PDB entry 5IKN | X-ray diffraction, 4.80 A resolution (low resolution: residue-level contacts below are approximate; hydrogen-bond / salt-bridge calls are withheld) | chains F and G of the 13 polymer chains in the assembly

# Chain F (and G)
Protein: DNA primase/helicase
Organism: Enterobacteria phage T7
Notes: EC 2.7.7.-, 3.6.4.12; chain G of this document is another copy of the same molecule, construct and numbering; everything in this record applies to it too
Reference sequence: P03692 (PRIM_BPT7); residue numbers follow UniProt; this construct covers 64-549
Amino-acid sequence (486 residues; numbered 64 to 549; the number before each row is that of its first residue):
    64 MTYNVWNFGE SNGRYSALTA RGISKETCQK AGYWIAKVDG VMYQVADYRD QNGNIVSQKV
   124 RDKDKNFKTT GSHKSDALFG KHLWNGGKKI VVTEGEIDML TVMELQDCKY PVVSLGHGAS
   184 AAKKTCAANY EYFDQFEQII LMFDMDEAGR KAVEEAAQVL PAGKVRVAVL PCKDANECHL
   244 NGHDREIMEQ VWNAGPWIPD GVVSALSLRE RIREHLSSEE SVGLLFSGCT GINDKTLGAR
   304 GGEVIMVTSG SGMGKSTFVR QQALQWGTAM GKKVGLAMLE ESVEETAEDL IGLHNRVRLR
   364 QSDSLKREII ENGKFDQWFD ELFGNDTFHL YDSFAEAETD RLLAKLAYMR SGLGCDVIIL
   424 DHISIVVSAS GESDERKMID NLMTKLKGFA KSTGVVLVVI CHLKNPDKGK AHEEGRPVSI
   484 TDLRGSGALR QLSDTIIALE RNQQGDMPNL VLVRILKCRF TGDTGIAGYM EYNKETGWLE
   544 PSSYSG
Swiss-Prot annotation at these positions:
  - binding site (Mg(2+)): Glu157, Asp207, Asp237
  - binding site (ATP): Ser312 to Ser319
  - site (dTTP/dATP binding): Arg361, His465, Arg504, Arg522, Tyr535

# How chain F and chain G interact
Residue-residue contacts (72):
  Asn244(F) - Asn115(G)
  Glu343(F) - Gln494(G)
  Glu343(F) - Arg522(G)
  Glu344(F) - Lys454(G)
  Ser345(F) - Lys454(G)
  Val346(F) - Leu271(G)
  Val346(F) - Arg274(G)
  Glu347(F) - Arg274(G)
  Glu347(F) - Ile275(G)
  Glu348(F) - Lys454(G)
  Ala350(F) - Ile275(G)
  Glu351(F) - His278(G)
  Glu351(F) - Leu279(G)
  Arg361(F) - Thr524(G)
  Arg363(F) - Phe523(G)
  Gln364(F) - Phe523(G)
  Asp366(F) - Ser284(G)
  Asp366(F) - Val285(G)
  Lys369(F) - Leu279(G)
  Lys369(F) - Glu282(G)
  Lys369(F) - Ser284(G)
  Ile373(F) - Leu279(G)
  Ile373(F) - Ser280(G)
  Phe378(F) - Ile275(G)
  Asp379(F) - Arg272(G)
  Asp379(F) - Arg276(G)
  Phe382(F) - Leu269(G)
  Phe382(F) - Arg272(G)
  Phe382(F) - Ile275(G)
  Asp383(F) - Arg272(G)
  Phe386(F) - Leu269(G)
  Asp389(F) - Leu269(G)
  Thr390(F) - Leu269(G)
  Phe391(F) - Leu269(G)
  His392(F) - Ser267(G)
  Leu393(F) - Val265(G)
  Leu393(F) - Ser267(G)
  Tyr394(F) - Val265(G)
  Asp395(F) - Val265(G)
  Asp395(F) - Val266(G)
  Asp395(F) - Arg274(G)
  Phe397(F) - Lys450(G)
  Phe397(F) - Gly451(G)
  Phe397(F) - Lys454(G)
  Glu399(F) - Lys448(G)
  Arg404(F) - Glu217(G)
  Arg404(F) - Glu218(G)
  Arg404(F) - Gln221(G)
  Ala407(F) - Gln221(G)
  Lys408(F) - Glu217(G)
  Lys408(F) - Gly264(G)
  Tyr411(F) - Glu217(G)
  Tyr411(F) - Ala220(G)
  Tyr411(F) - Ile261(G)
  Tyr411(F) - Pro262(G)
  Gly415(F) - Ile261(G)
  Gly415(F) - Pro262(G)
  Leu416(F) - Pro262(G)
  His425(F) - Gln494(G)
  Ser427(F) - Gln494(G)
  Val430(F) - Asn444(G)
  Val430(F) - Thr447(G)
  Ser433(F) - Lys440(G)
  Glu438(F) - Lys440(G)
  His465(F) - Gln494(G)
  Leu466(F) - Arg493(G)
  Asn468(F) - Thr484(G)
  Asn468(F) - Arg493(G)
  Asp470(F) - Thr484(G)
  Arg487(F) - Gly490(G)
  Arg487(F) - Arg493(G)
  Gln506(F) - Thr527(G)
Interface residues without a listed pair, chain F (52 interface residues in all): Met208, Glu210, Ser314, Ser414, Lys467, Gln507
Interface residues without a listed pair, chain G (51 interface residues in all): Lys186, Ala190, Glu194, Val216, Gly226, Val230, Asp263, Ala268, Leu300, Gly304, Asp443, Leu495, Gly528

# Overview
Chain F and chain G form an interface of 52 and 51 residues respectively. Curated annotation (UniProt) lists 3
Mg2+-binding residues and 8 ATP-binding residues on chain F.
Both chains are DNA primase/helicase (Enterobacteria phage T7). Entry 5IKN (Crystal Structure of the T7
Replisome in the Absence of DNA) was determined by X-ray diffraction.
